PDB entry 8XA0 | electron microscopy, 4.00 A resolution | chains R and Z of the 13 polymer chains in the assembly

# Chain R
Protein: Tri2A
From: Human alphaherpesvirus 3
Sequence (256 residues; numbered 3 to 315; 57 numbers in that range are skipped by the numbering (no residue carries them; nothing is unmodelled there); the number before each row is that of its first residue):
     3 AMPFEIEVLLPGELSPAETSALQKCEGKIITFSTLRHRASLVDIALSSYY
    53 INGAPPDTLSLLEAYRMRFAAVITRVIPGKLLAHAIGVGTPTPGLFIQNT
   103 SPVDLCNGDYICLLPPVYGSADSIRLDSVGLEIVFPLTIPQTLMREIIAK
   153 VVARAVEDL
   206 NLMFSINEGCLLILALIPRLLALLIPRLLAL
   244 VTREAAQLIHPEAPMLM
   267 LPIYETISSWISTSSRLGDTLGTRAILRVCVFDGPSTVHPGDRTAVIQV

# Chain Z
Protein: Tri1
From: Human alphaherpesvirus 3
Sequence (286 residues; row label = number of the first residue in the row; note: 77 numbers in that range are skipped by the numbering (no residue carries them; nothing is unmodelled there)):
   115 FKSTTQLIQQVSLTDFFRPDIEHAGSTVLILRHPTDLPALARHRAPPGRQ
   165 TERLAEAWGQLLEAS
   192 RAYVTSLSFIAACRAEEYTDKQAAEANRTAIVSAYGCSRMGARLIRFSEC
   242 LRAMVQCHVFPHRFISFFGSLLEYTIQDNLCNITAVAKGPQEAARTDKTS
   292 TRRVTANIPACVFWDVDKDLHLSADGLKHVFLVFVYTQRRQREGVRLHLA
   342 LSQLNEQCFGRGIGFLLGARI
   428 CMYAAYTLIGTIPSESVRYTRRMERFGGYNVPTIWLEGVVWGGTNTWNEC

# How chain R and chain Z interact
Residue-residue contacts (25; chain R residue first):
  P104(R) - A153(Z)
  P104(R) - L154(Z)
  V105(R) - L151(Z)  hydrophobic
  V105(R) - L154(Z)  hydrophobic
  D106(R) - L151(Z)
  C108(R) - R146(Z)
  C108(R) - D150(Z)
  C108(R) - R192(Z)  hydrogen bond
  N109(R) - Q123(Z)  hydrogen bond (side chain-backbone)
  D111(R) - R146(Z)  salt bridge
  Y112(R) - T471(Z)
  Y112(R) - N472(Z)
  Y120(R) - L154(Z)
  Y120(R) - R156(Z)
  T144(R) - P148(Z)
  T144(R) - R254(Z)
  K152(R) - R156(Z)
  K152(R) - R158(Z)
  R156(R) - R156(Z)
  C296(R) - L121(Z)
  C296(R) - I122(Z)  hydrophobic
  V297(R) - Q123(Z)
  F298(R) - L121(Z)
  S302(R) - V125(Z)
  V315(R) - K279(Z)
Other interface residues (no listed pair), chain R (25 interface residues in all): L107, L145, E148, I149, V153, V244, R294, D299, I313
Other interface residues (no listed pair), chain Z (21 interface residues in all): Q124, F258, C428, G470

# In short
The interface between chain R and chain Z involves 25 residues on one side and 21 on the other; the contacts
include 2 hydrogen bonds and 1 salt bridge. Polar contacts include D111(R)-R146(Z), C108(R)-R192(Z) and
N109(R)-Q123(Z).
Here chain R is Tri2A and chain Z is Tri1, both from Human alphaherpesvirus 3. Entry 8XA0 (penton capsomer of
the VZV C-capsid) was determined by electron microscopy, deposited together with 8X9W, 8X9X, 8X9Y, 8X9Z, 8XA1,
8XA2 and 8XA3.
